PDB entry 9FRW | X-ray diffraction, 2.85 A resolution | chains O and U of the 28 polymer chains in the assembly

[Chain O]
Molecule: Proteasome subunit alpha type-2
From: Saccharomyces cerevisiae
Reference sequence: P23639 (PSA2_YEAST); numbering as in UniProt (aligned over 1-250)
Amino-acid sequence (250 residues; each row starts with the number of its first residue):
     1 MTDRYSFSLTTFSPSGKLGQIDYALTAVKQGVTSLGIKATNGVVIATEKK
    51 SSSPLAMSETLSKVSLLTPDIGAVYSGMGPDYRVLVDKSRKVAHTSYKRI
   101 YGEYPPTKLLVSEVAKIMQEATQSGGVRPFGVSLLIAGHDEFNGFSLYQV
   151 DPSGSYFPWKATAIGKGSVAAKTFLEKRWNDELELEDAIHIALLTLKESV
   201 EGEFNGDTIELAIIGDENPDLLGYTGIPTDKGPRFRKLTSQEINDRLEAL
UniProt features mapped onto this chain:
  - cross-link: Lys108 (Glycyl lysine isopeptide (Lys-Gly) (interchain with G-Cter in ubiquitin))

[Chain U]
Molecule: Proteasome subunit alpha type-1
From: Saccharomyces cerevisiae
Reference sequence: P21243 (PSA1_YEAST); residues -8 to 243 here correspond to UniProt positions 1-252 (UniProt number = residue number + 9)
Amino-acid sequence (252 residues; numbered -8 to 243; the number before each row is that of its first residue; numbers below 1 keep their minus sign (Met-8 is residue -8)):
    -8 MSGAAAASAAGYDRHITIFSPEGRLYQVEYAFKATNQTNINSLAVRGKDC
    42 TVVISQKKVPDKLLDPTTVSYIFCISRTIGMVVNGPIPDARNAALRAKAE
    92 AAEFRYKYGYDMPCDVLAKRMANLSQIYTQRAYMRPLGVILTFVSVDEEL
   142 GPSIYKTDPAGYYVGYKATATGPKQQEITTNLENHFKKSKIDHINEESWE
   192 KVVEFAITHMIDALGTEFSKNDLEVGVATKDKFFTLSAENIEERLVAIAE
   242 QD
Not modelled in the structure: -8 to 1, 243
Ion coordination: Mg2+: Thr8, Tyr119, Arg122, Met125

[How chain O and chain U interact]
Pairs across the interface (65):
  Asp3(O) with Tyr124(U)
  Tyr5(O) with Ile7(U); Ala123(U), hydrophobic; Tyr124(U), hydrophobic
  Leu9(O) with Ile9(U), hydrophobic; Ala123(U), hydrophobic
  Gln20(O) with Ile9(U); Phe10(U), hydrogen bond (side chain-backbone)
  Tyr23(O) with Phe10(U); Ser11(U); Pro12(U), hydrophobic; Gly14(U)
  Ala24(O) with Phe10(U), hydrophobic
  Thr26(O) with Pro12(U); Glu13(U)
  Ala27(O) with Gly14(U)
  Ser52(O) with Tyr153(U)
  Ser53(O) with Thr170(U)
  Pro54(O) with Lys158(U), hydrogen bond (backbone-side chain); Glu174(U)
  Leu55(O) with Tyr157(U); Lys158(U), hydrogen bond (backbone-backbone); Ala159(U); Thr170(U); Leu173(U), hydrophobic; Phe177(U), hydrophobic
  Ala56(O) with Gly156(U); Tyr157(U), hydrophobic
  Met57(O) with Arg37(U); Val155(U); Gly156(U), hydrogen bond (backbone-backbone); Tyr157(U); Lys158(U)
  Thr60(O) with Tyr146(U); Val155(U); Gly156(U), hydrogen bond (side chain-backbone)
  Leu61(O) with Tyr153(U), hydrophobic
  Met78(O) with Phe10(U), hydrophobic; Leu16(U), hydrophobic
  Pro80(O) with Gln117(U); Ala151(U); Gly152(U); Tyr153(U)
  Asp81(O) with Gln117(U)
  Arg83(O) with Ala113(U), hydrogen bond (side chain-backbone); Asn114(U); Gly152(U), hydrogen bond (side chain-backbone); Tyr154(U)
  Val84(O) with Asn114(U); Gln117(U)
  Asp87(O) with Lys110(U), salt bridge; Asn114(U)
  Gly126(O) with Arg122(U); Ala123(U), hydrogen bond (backbone-backbone)
  Val127(O) with Gln121(U); Arg122(U)
  Arg128(O) with Thr8(U); Phe10(U); Leu16(U); Thr120(U), hydrogen bond (side chain-backbone); Gln121(U), hydrogen bond (backbone-backbone)
  Pro129(O) with Phe10(U); Gln121(U)
  Phe130(O) with Gln121(U)
  Gly131(O) with Phe10(U)
Other interface residues (no listed pair), chain O (31 interface residues in all): Met1, Thr2, Ala121

[In short]
Chain O and chain U form an interface of 31 and 33 residues respectively, with 10 hydrogen bonds and 1 salt
bridge. Polar contacts include Asp87(O)-Lys110(U), Gln20(O)-Phe10(U) and Pro54(O)-Lys158(U). Thr8(U),
Tyr119(U), Arg122(U) and Met125(U) coordinate Mg2+.
Chain O is Proteasome subunit alpha type-2 and chain U is Proteasome subunit alpha type-1, both from
Saccharomyces cerevisiae; the structure, Yeast 20S proteasome with human beta1i (1-51), was determined by
X-ray diffraction (same publication as 9FSU, 9FST, 9FSV, 9FT0 and 9FT1).
